6OT1 - chains B and O of the 24 polymer chains in the assembly; structure by electron microscopy, 3.50 A resolution.

Chain B (and O):
Name: Envelope glycoprotein gp41
Organism: Human immunodeficiency virus 1
Notes: chain O of this document is another copy of the same molecule, construct and numbering; everything in this record applies to it too
UniProtKB: Q2N0S6 (Q2N0S6_9HIV1); residues 512-664 here correspond to UniProt positions 509-661 (UniProt number = residue number - 3)
Chain sequence (153 residues; numbered 512 to 664; the number before each row is that of its first residue):
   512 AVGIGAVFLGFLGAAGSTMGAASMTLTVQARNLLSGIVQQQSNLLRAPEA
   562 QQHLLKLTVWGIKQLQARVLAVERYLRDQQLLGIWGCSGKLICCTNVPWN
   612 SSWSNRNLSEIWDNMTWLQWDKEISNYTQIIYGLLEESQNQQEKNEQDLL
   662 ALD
Not modelled in the structure: 548-568
Differences from the reference sequence: engineered mutation P559 (Ile556 in Q2N0S6), C605 (Thr602 in Q2N0S6)
Cystine bridges: C598-C604
Covalently attached groups: N-acetylglucosamine (NAG) linked to N637

How chain B and chain O interact:
Contacting residue pairs - 23 pairs, chain B then chain O:
  V580(B) with L576(O), hydrophobic; R579(O); V580(O), hydrophobic
  E584(B) with R579(O), salt bridge
  L587(B) with L545(O), hydrophobic; V583(O), hydrophobic; Y586(O), hydrophobic
  R588(B) with L545(O)
  Q591(B) with A541(O), hydrogen bond (side chain-backbone); R542(O), hydrogen bond (side chain-backbone); L545(O)
  G594(B) with G600(O)
  S599(B) with S599(O)
  E647(B) with R542(O), salt bridge
  N651(B) with M535(O), hydrogen bond (side chain-backbone); T538(O); L602(O)
  E654(B) with K601(O); I603(O)
  K655(B) with M535(O)
  E657(B) with K601(O), salt bridge
  Q658(B) with I603(O)
  L661(B) with C605(O), hydrophobic
Other interface residues (no listed pair), chain B (17 interface residues in all): Q577, L581, E648
Other interface residues (no listed pair), chain O (21 interface residues in all): F519, T536, L537, S546, L587

In short:
17 residues of chain B and 21 residues of chain O are in contact; the contacts include 3 hydrogen bonds and 3
salt bridges. Among the polar pairs are E584(B)-R579(O), E647(B)-R542(O) and E657(B)-K601(O).
N-acetylglucosamine is covalently linked to N637(B).
Chain B and chain O are both Envelope glycoprotein gp41 (Human immunodeficiency virus 1); the structure,
Cryo-EM structure of vaccine-elicited antibody 0PV-b.01 in complex with HIV-1 Env BG505 DS-SOSIP and
antibodies VRC03 ..., was determined by electron microscopy (same publication as 6MPH, 6MQC, 6MQE, 6MQM, 6MQR,
6N16 and 4 further entries).
